PDB entry 9ESW | X-ray diffraction, 2.38 A resolution | chains A and B

# Chain A
Molecule: Cyclin-dependent kinase 2
From: Homo sapiens
Notes: EC 2.7.11.22
Reference sequence: P24941 (CDK2_HUMAN); residue numbers follow UniProt; this construct covers 1-298
Chain sequence (302 residues; each row starts with the number of its first residue; numbers below 1 keep their minus sign (Gly-3 is residue -3)):
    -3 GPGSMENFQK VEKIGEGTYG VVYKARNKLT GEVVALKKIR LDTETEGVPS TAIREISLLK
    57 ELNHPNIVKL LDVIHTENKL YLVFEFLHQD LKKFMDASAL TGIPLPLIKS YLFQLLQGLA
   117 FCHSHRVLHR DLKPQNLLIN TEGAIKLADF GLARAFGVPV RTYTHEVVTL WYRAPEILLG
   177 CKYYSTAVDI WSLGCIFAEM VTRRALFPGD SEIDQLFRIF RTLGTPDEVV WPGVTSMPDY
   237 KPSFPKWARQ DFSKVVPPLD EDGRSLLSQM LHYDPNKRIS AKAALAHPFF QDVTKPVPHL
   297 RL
Unresolved in the structure: 295-298
Modified / non-standard residues: Thr160 (phosphothreonine; TPO)
Differences from the reference sequence: expression tag (-3 to 0)
Small-molecule neighbours:
  - (4-bromanylpyridin-2-yl)methanol (IJF), molecule 1: Gly-3, Pro-2, Ile52, Lys56, Leu66, Leu67, Asp68, Val69
  - (4-bromanylpyridin-2-yl)methanol (IJF), molecule 2: Met1, Phe4, Lys6, Tyr19, Leu32, Tyr77
  - (4-bromanylpyridin-2-yl)methanol (IJF), molecule 3: Ile10, Val18, Ala31, Lys33, Glu51, Val64, Phe80, Glu81, Phe82, Leu83, Leu134, Ala144, Asp145
  - (4-bromanylpyridin-2-yl)methanol (IJF), molecule 4: Ile209, Phe213, Ser239, Phe240
Swiss-Prot annotation at these positions:
  - active site: Asp127 (Proton acceptor)
  - binding site (ATP): Ile10 to Val18, Lys33, Glu81 to Leu83, Asp86, Lys129 to Asn132, Asp145
  - binding site (Mg(2+)): Asn132, Asp145
  - site (CDK7 binding): Lys9, Lys88, Lys89, Leu166
  - modified residue: Met1 (N-acetylmethionine), Lys6 (N6-acetyllysine), Thr14 (Phosphothreonine), Tyr15 (Phosphotyrosine), Tyr19 (Phosphotyrosine), Thr160 (Phosphothreonine)
  - natural variant: Pro45 (P45L: In a glioblastoma multiforme sample)
  - mutagenesis: Lys9 (K9F: Reduced phosphorylation by CAK), Thr14 (T14A: 2-fold increase in activity), Tyr15 (Y15F: 2-fold increase in activity), Lys88 to Lys89 (Reduced phosphorylation by CAK), Thr160 (T160A: Abolishes activity), Leu166 (L166R: Reduced phosphorylation by CAK and reduced kinase activity)

# Chain B
Molecule: Cyclin-A2
From: Bos taurus
Reference sequence: P30274 (CCNA2_BOVIN); residues 172-432 here correspond to UniProt positions 170-430 (UniProt number = residue number - 2)
Chain sequence (268 residues; row label = number of the first residue in the row):
   171 GVNEVPDYHE DIHTYLREME VKCKPKVGYM KKQPDITNSM RAILVDWLVE VGEEYKLQNE
   231 TLHLAVNYID RFLSSMSVLR GKLQLVGTAA MLLASKFEEI YPPEVAEFVY ITDDTYTKKQ
   291 VLRMEHLVLK VLAFDLAAPT INQFLTQYFL HQQPANCKVE SLAMFLGELS LIDADPYLKY
   351 LPSVIAAAAF HLALYTVTGQ SWPESLVQKT GYTLETLKPC LLDLHQTYLR APQHAQQSIR
   411 EKYKNSKYHG VSLLNPPETL NVHHHHHH
Unresolved in the structure: 433-438
Differences from the reference sequence: expression tag (171, 433-438)
Small-molecule neighbours:
  - (4-bromanylpyridin-2-yl)methanol (IJF), molecule 1: Pro195, Arg211, Val236, Asn237, Asp240, Ser340, Leu341, Tyr347, Leu348, Tyr350, Pro352, Ile355
  - (4-bromanylpyridin-2-yl)methanol (IJF), molecule 2: Met210, Ile213, Leu214, Arg250, Gly251, Leu253
  - (4-bromanylpyridin-2-yl)methanol (IJF), molecule 3: Ile213, Leu214, Trp217, Gln254, Ile281, Asp283

# Chain A / chain B interface
Contacting residue pairs - 70 pairs, chain A then chain B:
  Thr41(A) - Lys288(B)  hydrogen bond (backbone-side chain)
  Glu42(A) - Lys266(B)  hydrogen bond (backbone-side chain)
  Glu42(A) - Glu274(B)
  Glu42(A) - Val275(B)  hydrogen bond (side chain-backbone)
  Gly43(A) - Lys266(B)
  Gly43(A) - Leu292(B)
  Gly43(A) - Glu295(B)
  Val44(A) - Lys266(B)  hydrogen bond (backbone-side chain)
  Val44(A) - Glu295(B)  hydrogen bond (backbone-side chain)
  Val44(A) - Leu299(B)  hydrophobic
  Ser46(A) - Lys266(B)
  Ile49(A) - Leu263(B)  hydrophobic
  Ile49(A) - Leu306(B)  hydrophobic
  Arg50(A) - Lys266(B)
  Arg50(A) - Phe267(B)  hydrogen bond (side chain-backbone)
  Ile52(A) - Phe304(B)  hydrophobic
  Ser53(A) - Phe267(B)
  Ser53(A) - Phe304(B)
  Leu54(A) - Ala307(B)  hydrophobic
  Lys56(A) - Ala303(B)  hydrogen bond (side chain-backbone)
  Lys56(A) - Asp305(B)  salt bridge
  Glu57(A) - Tyr185(B)  hydrogen bond
  Glu57(A) - Met189(B)
  His71(A) - His296(B)  hydrogen bond
  His71(A) - Phe304(B)
  Ala116(A) - Tyr178(B)
  His119(A) - Tyr178(B)
  His119(A) - Ile182(B)
  Ser120(A) - Tyr178(B)
  Ser120(A) - Asp181(B)  hydrogen bond
  Ser120(A) - Ile182(B)
  His121(A) - Tyr185(B)
  Arg122(A) - Ile182(B)
  Arg122(A) - Tyr185(B)
  Arg122(A) - Leu186(B)
  Arg122(A) - Ala307(B)  hydrogen bond (side chain-backbone)
  Arg150(A) - Phe267(B)
  Arg150(A) - Glu268(B)  salt bridge
  Ala151(A) - Phe267(B)  hydrophobic
  Phe152(A) - Val175(B)  hydrophobic
  Phe152(A) - Ile182(B)  hydrophobic
  Val154(A) - Glu174(B)
  Val154(A) - Val175(B)  hydrophobic
  Val154(A) - Ile182(B)  hydrophobic
  Val154(A) - Thr316(B)  hydrogen bond (backbone-side chain)
  Val154(A) - Gln317(B)  hydrogen bond (backbone-backbone)
  Pro155(A) - Asn173(B)
  Pro155(A) - Thr316(B)
  Val156(A) - Asn173(B)  hydrogen bond (backbone-backbone)
  Arg157(A) - Gln228(B)  hydrogen bond
  Arg157(A) - Glu230(B)
  Arg157(A) - Glu268(B)  salt bridge
  Thr158(A) - Ile270(B)
  Tyr159(A) - Ile270(B)
  Thr160(A) - Glu269(B)
  Thr160(A) - Ile270(B)
  Tyr179(A) - Asn173(B)
  Ser181(A) - Val172(B)  hydrogen bond (side chain-backbone)
  Ser181(A) - Val175(B)
  Thr182(A) - Val172(B)
  Thr182(A) - Val175(B)
  Pro271(A) - Val172(B)
  Asn272(A) - Gly171(B)  hydrogen bond (side chain-backbone)
  Asn272(A) - Val172(B)  hydrogen bond (side chain-backbone)
  Ser276(A) - Asp177(B)  hydrogen bond
  Ser276(A) - Tyr178(B)
  Ala277(A) - Tyr178(B)  hydrogen bond (backbone-side chain)
  Lys278(A) - Asp177(B)  hydrogen bond (side chain-backbone)
  Lys278(A) - Tyr178(B)  hydrogen bond (backbone-side chain)
  Lys278(A) - Asp181(B)  salt bridge
Interface residues without a listed pair, chain A (42 interface residues in all): Leu37, Val69, Leu76, Tyr180, Ala183, Ala279
Interface residues without a listed pair, chain B (37 interface residues in all): His179, Gln313, Leu320

# Summary
42 residues of chain A and 37 residues of chain B are in contact, with 22 hydrogen bonds and 4 salt bridges.
Polar contacts include Lys56(A)-Asp305(B), Arg150(A)-Glu268(B) and Arg157(A)-Glu268(B). Bound to chain A: 4
copies of (4-bromanylpyridin-2-yl)methanol. Bound to chain B: 3 copies of (4-bromanylpyridin-2-yl)methanol.
Here chain A is Cyclin-dependent kinase 2 (Homo sapiens) and chain B is Cyclin-A2 (Bos taurus). Entry 9ESW
(CDK2-cyclin A in complex with FragLite 18) was determined by X-ray diffraction (same publication as 9ESJ,
9ESK, 9ESL, 9ESN, 9ESO, 9ESP and 21 further entries).
